9BEW - chains G and N of the 18 polymer chains in the assembly; structure by electron microscopy, 3.30 A resolution.

== Chain G ==
Protein: Envelope glycoprotein gp120
Source organism: Human immunodeficiency virus 1
Chain sequence (483 residues; numbered 31 to 513 plus 14 insertion-coded residues; 14 numbers in that range are skipped by the numbering (no residue carries them; nothing is unmodelled there); the number before each row is that of its first residue; a row labelled like 185A-185K holds insertion residues (185A, then the next letters in order)):
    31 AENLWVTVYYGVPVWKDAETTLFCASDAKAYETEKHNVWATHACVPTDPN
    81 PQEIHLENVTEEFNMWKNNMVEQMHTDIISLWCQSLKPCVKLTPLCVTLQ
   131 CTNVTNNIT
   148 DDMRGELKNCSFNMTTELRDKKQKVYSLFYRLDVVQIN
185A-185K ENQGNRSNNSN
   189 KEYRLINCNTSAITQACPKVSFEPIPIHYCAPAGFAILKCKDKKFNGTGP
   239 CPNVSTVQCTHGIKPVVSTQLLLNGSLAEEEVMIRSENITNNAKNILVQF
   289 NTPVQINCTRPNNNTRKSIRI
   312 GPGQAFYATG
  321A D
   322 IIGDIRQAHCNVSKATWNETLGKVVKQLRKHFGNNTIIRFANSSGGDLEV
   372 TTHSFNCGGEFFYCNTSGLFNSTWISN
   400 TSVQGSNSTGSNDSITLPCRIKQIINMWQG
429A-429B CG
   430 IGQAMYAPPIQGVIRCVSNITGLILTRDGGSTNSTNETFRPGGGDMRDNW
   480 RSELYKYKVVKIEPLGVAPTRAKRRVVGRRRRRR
Unresolved in the structure: 31-32, 61-64, 148-149, 185A-185K, 400-410, 506-513
Disulfide bonds: Cys-54/Cys-74, Cys-113/Cys-429A, Cys-119/Cys-205, Cys-126/Cys-196, Cys-131/Cys-157, Cys-218/Cys-247, Cys-228/Cys-239, Cys-296/Cys-331, Cys-378/Cys-445, Cys-385/Cys-418
Covalent attachments: N-acetylglucosamine (NAG) linked to Asn-88, Asn-133, Asn-156, Asn-160, Asn-197, Asn-234, Asn-241, Asn-262, Asn-276, Asn-295, Asn-301, Asn-339, Asn-355, Asn-363, Asn-386, Asn-392, Asn-448; glycan linked to Asn-332

== Chain N ==
Protein: Envelope glycoprotein gp41
Source organism: Human immunodeficiency virus 1
Chain sequence (153 residues; numbered 512 to 664; the number before each row is that of its first residue):
   512 AVGIGAVFLGFLGAAGSTMGAASMTLTVQARNLLSGIVQQQSNLLRAPEA
   562 QQHLLKLTVWGIKQLQARVLAVERYLRDQQLLGIWGCSGKLICATNVPWN
   612 SSWSNRNLSEIWDNMTWLQWDKEISNYTQIIYGLLEESQNQQEKNEQDLL
   662 ALD
Unresolved in the structure: 512-519, 547-559, 659-664
Disulfide bonds: Cys-598/Cys-604
Covalent attachments: N-acetylglucosamine (NAG) linked to Asn-611, Asn-637

== How chain G and chain N interact ==
Pairs across the interface (4):
  Ile-109(G) / Gln-562(N)
  Ser-110(G) / Gln-562(N)
  Gln-114(G) / Leu-565(N)
  Gly-429B(G) / Gln-563(N)
Other interface residues (no listed pair), chain G (6 interface residues in all): Cys-429A, Ile-430
Other interface residues (no listed pair), chain N (4 interface residues in all): Glu-560

== In short ==
Chain G and chain N form an interface of 6 and 4 residues respectively. N-acetylglucosamine is covalently
linked to Asn-88(G), Asn-133(G), Asn-156(G), Asn-160(G), Asn-197(G) and Asn-234(G) and 11 more.
N-acetylglucosamine is covalently linked to Asn-611(N) and Asn-637(N).
Here chain G is Envelope glycoprotein gp120 and chain N is Envelope glycoprotein gp41, both from Human
immunodeficiency virus 1. Entry 9BEW (Cryo-EM structure of the HIV-1 BG505 IDL Env trimer in complex with
3BNC117 and 10-1074 Fabs) was determined by electron microscopy (same publication as 9BER and 9BF6).
